Entry 3IPV (X-ray diffraction, 2.04 A resolution); this record covers chains A and D of the 4 polymer chains in the assembly.

[Chain A]
Protein: Lectin alpha chain
From: Spatholobus parviflorus
Amino-acid sequence (251 residues; row label = number of the first residue in the row; X marks 2 residues of unknown identity (built as UNK)):
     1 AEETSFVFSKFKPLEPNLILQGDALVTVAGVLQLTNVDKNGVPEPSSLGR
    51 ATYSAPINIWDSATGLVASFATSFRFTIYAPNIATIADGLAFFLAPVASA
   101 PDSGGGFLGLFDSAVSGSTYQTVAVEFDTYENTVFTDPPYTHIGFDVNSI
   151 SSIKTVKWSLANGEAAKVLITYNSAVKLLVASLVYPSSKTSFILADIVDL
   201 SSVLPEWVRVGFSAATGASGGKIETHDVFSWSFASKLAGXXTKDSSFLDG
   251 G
Not modelled in the structure: 240-241
Bound ions: Mn2+: Glu126, Asp128, Asp137, His142; Ca2+: Asp128, Tyr130, Asn132, Asp137

[Chain D]
Protein: Lectin beta chain
From: Spatholobus parviflorus
Amino-acid sequence (239 residues; numbered 1 to 239; the number before each row is that of its first residue):
     1 AEETSFVFSKFKPLEPNLILQGDALVTVAGVLQLTNVDSNGVPEPSSLGR
    51 ATYSAPINIWDSATGLVASFATSFRFTIYAPNIATIADGLAFFLAPVASA
   101 PDSGGGFLGLFDSAVGDTTYQTVAVEFDTYENTVFTDPPYTHIGFDVNSI
   151 SSIKTVKWSLANGEAAKVLITYNSAVKLLVASLVYPSSKTSFILADIVDL
   201 SSVLPEWVRVGFSAATGASKGYIETHDVFSWSFASKLAG
Bound ions: Mn2+: Glu126, Asp128, Asp137, His142; Ca2+: Asp128, Tyr130, Asn132, Asp137

[Chain A / chain D interface]
Contacting residue pairs (46):
  Ala1(A) with Val7(D); Ser9(D)
  Glu2(A) with Val7(D); Phe8(D); Ser9(D), hydrogen bond (side chain-backbone); Lys10(D), hydrogen bond (side chain-backbone)
  Glu3(A) with Phe6(D); Val7(D), hydrogen bond (backbone-backbone)
  Thr4(A) with Ser5(D); Tyr53(D)
  Ser5(A) with Thr4(D); Ser5(D), hydrogen bond (backbone-backbone)
  Phe6(A) with Glu3(D)
  Val7(A) with Ala1(D); Glu2(D); Glu3(D), hydrogen bond (backbone-backbone)
  Phe8(A) with Glu2(D)
  Ser9(A) with Ala1(D), hydrogen bond (side chain-backbone); Glu2(D), hydrogen bond (backbone-side chain)
  Lys10(A) with Glu2(D), hydrogen bond (backbone-side chain)
  Lys12(A) with Asn58(D); Asp61(D), salt bridge; Leu237(D)
  Leu14(A) with Trp207(D)
  Glu15(A) with Trp207(D)
  Pro16(A) with Pro56(D); Trp207(D)
  Asn17(A) with Pro56(D); Trp207(D)
  Tyr53(A) with Thr4(D); Ala55(D)
  Ser54(A) with Ala55(D); Pro56(D)
  Ala55(A) with Tyr53(D); Ser54(D); Ala55(D), hydrophobic
  Pro56(A) with Pro16(D); Asn17(D); Ser54(D)
  Asn58(A) with Lys12(D)
  Asp61(A) with Lys12(D), salt bridge
  Trp207(A) with Leu14(D); Glu15(D); Pro16(D); Asn17(D)
  Leu237(A) with Lys12(D)
Interface residues without a listed pair, chain A (24 interface residues in all): Gly250

[Summary]
24 residues of chain A face 23 of chain D across their interface; the contacts include 8 hydrogen bonds and 2
salt bridges. Polar contacts include Lys12(A)-Asp61(D), Asp61(A)-Lys12(D) and Glu2(A)-Ser9(D). Glu126(A),
Asp128(A), Asp137(A) and His142(A) coordinate Mn2+.
Here chain A is Lectin alpha chain and chain D is Lectin beta chain, both from Spatholobus parviflorus. Entry
3IPV (Crystal structure of Spatholobus parviflorus seed lectin) was determined by X-ray diffraction.
